Entry 8WA3 (electron microscopy, 2.86 A resolution); this record covers chains B and G of the 5 polymer chains in the assembly.

== Chain B ==
Name: Guanine nucleotide-binding protein G(I)/G(S)/G(T) subunit beta-1, O-antigen polymerase
Organism: Rattus norvegicus
UniProt: chimeric construct of P54311, A0A0P6XLS5: residues 2-340 from P54311 (GBB1_RAT) positions 2-340 (same numbers); residues 359-366 from A0A0P6XLS5 positions 218-225 (UniProt number = residue number - 141)
Amino-acid sequence (371 residues; numbered -4 to 366; the number before each row is that of its first residue; numbers below 1 keep their minus sign (Met-4 is residue -4)):
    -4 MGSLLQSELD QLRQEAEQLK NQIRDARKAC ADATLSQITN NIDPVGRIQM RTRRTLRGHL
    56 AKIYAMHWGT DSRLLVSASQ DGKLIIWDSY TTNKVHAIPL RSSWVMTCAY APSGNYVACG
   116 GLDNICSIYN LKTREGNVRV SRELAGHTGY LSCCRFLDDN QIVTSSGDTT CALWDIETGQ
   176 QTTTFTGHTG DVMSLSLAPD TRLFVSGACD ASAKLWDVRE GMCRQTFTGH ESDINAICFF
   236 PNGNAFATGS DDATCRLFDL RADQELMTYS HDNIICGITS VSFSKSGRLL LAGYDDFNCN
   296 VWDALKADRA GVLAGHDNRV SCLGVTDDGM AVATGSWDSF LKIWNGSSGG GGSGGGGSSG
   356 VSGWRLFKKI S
Disordered / not traced: -4 to 2, 344-366
Construct notes: initiating methionine (-4); expression tag (-3 to 1); linker (341-358)
Curated features (UniProtKB/Swiss-Prot):
  - modified residue: Ser2 (N-acetylserine), His266 (Phosphohistidine)

== Chain G ==
Name: Guanine nucleotide-binding protein G(I)/G(S)/G(O) subunit gamma-2
Organism: Bos taurus
UniProt: P63212 (GBG2_BOVIN); residues 1-71 here = UniProt positions 1-71
Amino-acid sequence (71 residues; row label = number of the first residue in the row):
     1 MASNNTASIA QARKLVEQLK MEANIDRIKV SKAAADLMAY CEAHAKEDPL LTPVPASENP
    61 FREKKFFCAI L
Disordered / not traced: 1-5, 63-71
Curated features (UniProtKB/Swiss-Prot):
  - modified residue: Ala2 (N-acetylalanine), Cys68 (Cysteine methyl ester)
  - lipidation: Cys68 (S-geranylgeranyl cysteine)

== Chain B / chain G interface ==
Residue-residue contacts - 79 pairs, chain B then chain G:
  Glu3(B) - Ile9(G)
  Leu4(B) - Ser8(G)
  Leu4(B) - Ile9(G)  hydrophobic
  Leu7(B) - Ala12(G)  hydrophobic
  Glu10(B) - Val16(G)
  Ala11(B) - Leu15(G)  hydrophobic
  Leu14(B) - Val16(G)
  Leu14(B) - Leu19(G)  hydrophobic
  Leu14(B) - Lys20(G)
  Gln17(B) - Ala23(G)
  Ile18(B) - Leu19(G)  hydrophobic
  Ile18(B) - Glu22(G)
  Ile18(B) - Ala23(G)  hydrophobic
  Ile18(B) - Arg27(G)
  Ala24(B) - Lys29(G)  hydrogen bond (backbone-side chain)
  Cys25(B) - Arg27(G)
  Cys25(B) - Ile28(G)  hydrogen bond (side chain-backbone)
  Cys25(B) - Lys29(G)
  Cys25(B) - Val30(G)
  Ala26(B) - Val30(G)  hydrophobic
  Asp27(B) - Lys29(G)
  Asp27(B) - Val30(G)  hydrogen bond (side chain-backbone)
  Asp27(B) - Ser31(G)  hydrogen bond (side chain-backbone)
  Leu30(B) - Ala34(G)  hydrophobic
  Ile33(B) - Ala34(G)  hydrophobic
  Ile37(B) - Met38(G)  hydrophobic
  Met45(B) - Leu50(G)  hydrophobic
  Arg48(B) - Asn59(G)
  Arg48(B) - Phe61(G)
  Arg49(B) - Pro60(G)
  Arg49(B) - Phe61(G)  hydrogen bond (side chain-backbone)
  Arg49(B) - Arg62(G)
  Ser84(B) - Phe61(G)
  Tyr85(B) - Pro60(G)
  Tyr85(B) - Phe61(G)  hydrophobic
  Met217(B) - Met21(G)  hydrophobic
  Cys218(B) - Gln18(G)  hydrogen bond (backbone-side chain)
  Arg219(B) - Glu22(G)
  Gln220(B) - Glu22(G)
  Gln220(B) - Ile25(G)
  Thr221(B) - Glu22(G)
  Phe235(B) - Leu37(G)  hydrophobic
  Phe235(B) - Tyr40(G)  hydrophobic
  Phe235(B) - Cys41(G)  hydrophobic
  Pro236(B) - Tyr40(G)
  Asn237(B) - Tyr40(G)
  Leu252(B) - Leu37(G)  hydrophobic
  Asp254(B) - Ala33(G)
  Arg256(B) - Arg27(G)
  Arg256(B) - Ile28(G)  hydrogen bond (backbone-backbone)
  Arg256(B) - Asp36(G)  salt bridge
  Ala257(B) - Arg27(G)
  Ala257(B) - Ile28(G)
  Asp258(B) - Glu22(G)
  Asp258(B) - Arg27(G)  salt bridge
  Gln259(B) - Val30(G)
  Leu261(B) - Val30(G)  hydrophobic
  Ser279(B) - Asp48(G)  hydrogen bond
  Lys280(B) - Glu47(G)
  Lys280(B) - Asp48(G)  hydrogen bond (backbone-side chain)
  Ser281(B) - Tyr40(G)
  Ser281(B) - Cys41(G)  hydrogen bond (side chain-backbone)
  Ser281(B) - His44(G)
  Ser281(B) - Ala45(G)
  Ser281(B) - Asp48(G)  hydrogen bond (backbone-side chain)
  Arg283(B) - Leu51(G)
  Leu300(B) - Met38(G)  hydrophobic
  Asp323(B) - Pro49(G)
  Gly324(B) - Pro49(G)
  Gly324(B) - Leu50(G)
  Met325(B) - Pro49(G)  hydrophobic
  Met325(B) - Pro60(G)
  Ala326(B) - Phe61(G)  hydrophobic
  Val327(B) - Leu50(G)  hydrophobic
  Ile338(B) - Phe61(G)  hydrophobic
  Asn340(B) - Asn59(G)  hydrogen bond
  Asn340(B) - Phe61(G)
  Ser342(B) - Pro53(G)
  Ser343(B) - Pro53(G)
Also at the interface, not in a pair above, chain B (60 interface residues in all): Lys15, Ala21, Arg22, Ala28, Val40, Ile43, Trp63, Ala240, Gly282, Leu284, Gly341
Also at the interface, not in a pair above, chain G (38 interface residues in all): Arg13, Val54

== Summary ==
The interface between chain B and chain G involves 60 residues on one side and 38 on the other; the contacts
include 12 hydrogen bonds and 2 salt bridges. Polar contacts include Arg256(B)-Asp36(G), Asp258(B)-Arg27(G)
and Ala24(B)-Lys29(G).
Chain B is Guanine nucleotide-binding protein G(I)/G(S)/G(T) subunit beta-1, O-antigen polymerase (Rattus
norvegicus) and chain G is Guanine nucleotide-binding protein G(I)/G(S)/G(O) subunit gamma-2 (Bos taurus); the
structure, Cryo-EM structure of peptide free and Gs-coupled GIPR, was determined by electron microscopy,
deposited together with 8WG7 and 8WG8.
